7CUQ - chains A and D of the 4 polymer chains in the assembly; structure by electron microscopy, 2.64 A resolution.

== Chain A ==
Protein: Cytochrome bo(3) ubiquinol oxidase subunit 1
Organism: Escherichia coli
Notes: EC 7.1.1.3
UniProt: P0ABI8 (CYOB_ECOLI); residues 1-663 here = UniProt positions 1-663
Amino-acid sequence (663 residues; each row starts with the number of its first residue):
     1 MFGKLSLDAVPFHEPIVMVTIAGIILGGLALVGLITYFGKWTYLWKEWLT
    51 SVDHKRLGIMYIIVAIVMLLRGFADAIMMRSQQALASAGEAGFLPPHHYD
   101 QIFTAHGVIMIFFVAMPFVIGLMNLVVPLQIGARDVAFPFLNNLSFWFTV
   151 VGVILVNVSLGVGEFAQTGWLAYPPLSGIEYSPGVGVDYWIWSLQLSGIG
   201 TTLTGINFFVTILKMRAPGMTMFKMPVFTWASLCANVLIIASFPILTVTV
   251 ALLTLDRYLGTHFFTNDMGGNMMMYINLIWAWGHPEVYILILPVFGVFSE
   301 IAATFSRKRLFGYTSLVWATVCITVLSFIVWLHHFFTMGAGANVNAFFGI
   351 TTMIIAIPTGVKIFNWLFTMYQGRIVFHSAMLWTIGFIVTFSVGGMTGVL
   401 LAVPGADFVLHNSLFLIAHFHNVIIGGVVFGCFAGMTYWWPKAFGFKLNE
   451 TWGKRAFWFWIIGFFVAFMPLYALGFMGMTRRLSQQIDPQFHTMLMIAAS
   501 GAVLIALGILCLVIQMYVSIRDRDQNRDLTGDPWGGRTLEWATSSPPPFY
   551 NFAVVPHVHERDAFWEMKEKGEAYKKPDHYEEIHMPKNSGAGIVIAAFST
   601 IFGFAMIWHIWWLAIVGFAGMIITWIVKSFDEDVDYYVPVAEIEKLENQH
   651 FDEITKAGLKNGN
Disordered / not traced: 660-663
Metal / ion sites: heme Fe: His106, His421; Cu ion: His284, His333, His334; heme o Fe near His419 (its only coordinating residue here)
Residues lining bound ligands:
  - 1,2-Distearoyl-sn-glycerophosphoethanolamine (3PE), molecule 1: Leu31, Ile35, Lys40, Tyr43, Leu44, Trp48, Leu49, Arg56, Met60, Ile63, Val64, Val67, Phe146, Val150, Val153, Ile154, Ala443, Phe444, Pro546
  - 1,2-Distearoyl-sn-glycerophosphoethanolamine (3PE), molecule 2: Ile59, Ile62, Ile63, Ile66, Val67, Leu70, Leu122, Leu125, Gly435, Met436, Trp439, Trp440, Ala443, Phe444, Phe446, Val513, Met516, Ile520, Arg523, Arg527
  - 1,2-Distearoyl-sn-glycerophosphoethanolamine (3PE), molecule 3: Ala137, Phe138, Pro139, Phe140, Leu141, Leu144, Phe148, Trp192, Gln195, Leu196, Ile199, Thr202, Leu203, Phe602, Phe618, Met621, Trp625, Lys628
  - 1,2-Distearoyl-sn-glycerophosphoethanolamine (3PE), molecule 4: Thr247, Ala251, Phe618, Ile622, Trp625, Ile626, Lys628, Ser629
  - 1,2-Distearoyl-sn-glycerophosphoethanolamine (3PE), molecule 5: Ala251, Thr254, Leu255, Tyr258, Leu259, Phe602, Met606, His609, Trp611, Ile615, Phe618
  - heme (HEM): Phe73, Ala76, Met79, Arg80, Gln83, Phe103, Thr104, His106, Gly107, Met110, Ile111, Gly169, Trp170, Leu414, Ile417, Phe420, His421, Ile424, Ile425, Val429, Phe468, Thr480, Arg481, Arg482, Ala502, Ile505
  - heme o (HEO): Trp170, Trp280, His284, Val287, Tyr288, Leu290, Ile291, His333, His334, Thr352, Ile355, Ala356, Ile357, Thr359, Gly360, Ile363, Phe364, Phe391, Ser392, Gly395, Met396, Gly398, Val399, Leu401, Ala402, Asp407, Leu410, His411, Asn412, Leu416, His419, Phe420, Val423, Ile424, Arg481
  - Ubiquinone-8 (UQ8): Ile16, Val17, Thr20, Ile24, Val67, Met68, Leu70, Arg71, Ala74, Asp75, Met78, His98, Gln101, Ile102, Ala105, Val153, Ile154, Asn157, Val158, Leu160
Curated features (UniProtKB/Swiss-Prot):
  - binding site (ubiquinone-8): Arg71, Asp75, His98
  - binding site (heme b): His106, Trp170, His421, Arg481, Arg482
  - binding site (Cu(2+)): His284, His333, His334
  - binding site (Fe(II)-heme o): Tyr288, His411, His419
  - cross-link: His284 to Tyr288 (1'-histidyl-3'-tyrosine (His-Tyr))
  - mutagenesis: His54 (H54A: 50% quinol oxidase activity), Lys55 (K55Q: No effect), Arg71 (R71H: No quinol oxidase activity; R71Q/L: Abolishes quinol oxidase activity), Asp75 (D75E: Very similar to wild-type; D75H: No quinol oxidase activity, altered binding of a semiquinone intermediate at the QH site; D75N: Abolishes quinol oxidase activity), Arg80 (R80Q: Abolishes quinol oxidase activity), His98 (H98F: About 1% quinol oxidase activity; H98N: Abolishes enzyme activity), Gln101 (Q101N: Reduces quinol oxidase activity by 75%, decreased affinity for ubiquinol-1), Ile102 (I102W: No quinol oxidase activity), His106 (H106A: 2% quinol oxidase activity, loss of heme b, loss of heme o, loss of Cu(B)), Asp135 (D135N: Abolishes quinol oxidase activity), Tyr173 (Y173F: No effect), Asp188 (D188N: No effect), 15 further mutagenesis entries in UniProt
From the paper describing this entry:
  - catalytic residues: Glu14, His98 (proposed by the authors, not directly observed)

== Chain D ==
Protein: Cytochrome bo(3) ubiquinol oxidase subunit 4
Organism: Escherichia coli
UniProt: P0ABJ6 (CYOD_ECOLI); residue numbers follow UniProt; this construct covers 1-109
Amino-acid sequence (109 residues; each row starts with the number of its first residue):
     1 MSHSTDHSGASHGSVKTYMTGFILSIILTVIPFWMVMTGAASPAVILGTI
    51 LAMAVVQVLVHLVCFLHMNTKSDEGWNMTAFVFTVLIIAILVVGSIWIMW
   101 NLNYNMMMH
Disordered / not traced: 1-12

== Chain A / chain D interface ==
Residue-residue contacts - 33 pairs, chain A then chain D:
  Leu213(A) - Trp76(D)  hydrophobic
  Lys214(A) - Asp73(D)  salt bridge
  Met222(A) - Trp76(D)  hydrophobic
  Val237(A) - Phe83(D)  hydrophobic
  Ile245(A) - Leu91(D)  hydrophobic
  Asn271(A) - Met99(D)
  Asn271(A) - Asn103(D)  hydrogen bond
  Met273(A) - Met99(D)
  Met273(A) - Leu102(D)  hydrophobic
  Met273(A) - Asn103(D)
  Met274(A) - Met99(D)  hydrophobic
  Asn277(A) - Ser95(D)  hydrogen bond (side chain-backbone)
  Asn277(A) - Ile98(D)
  Asn277(A) - Met99(D)
  Phe328(A) - Ile87(D)  hydrophobic
  Phe328(A) - Ile90(D)
  Ile329(A) - Ile90(D)  hydrophobic
  Trp331(A) - Gly94(D)
  Trp331(A) - Ile98(D)  hydrophobic
  Leu332(A) - Ile98(D)  hydrophobic
  Met338(A) - Leu102(D)  hydrophobic
  Met338(A) - Met106(D)
  Gly339(A) - Asn105(D)
  Gly339(A) - Met106(D)
  Ala340(A) - Leu102(D)
  Ala340(A) - Asn105(D)
  Gly341(A) - Asn105(D)
  Asn343(A) - Trp97(D)
  Val344(A) - Trp97(D)  hydrophobic
  Val344(A) - Asn101(D)
  Phe347(A) - Trp97(D)  hydrophobic
  Phe348(A) - Trp97(D)  hydrophobic
  Phe348(A) - Ile98(D)  hydrophobic
Also at the interface, not in a pair above, chain A (23 interface residues in all): Ala241, Ala281

== Overview ==
23 residues of chain A and 16 residues of chain D are in contact, with 2 hydrogen bonds and 1 salt bridge.
Polar pairs include Lys214(A)-Asp73(D), Asn271(A)-Asn103(D) and Asn277(A)-Ser95(D). Chain A binds heme, heme
o, 5 copies of 1,2-Distearoyl-sn-glycerophosphoethanolamine and Ubiquinone-8. From the paper: catalytic
residues Glu14(A) and His98(A).
Chain A is Cytochrome bo(3) ubiquinol oxidase subunit 1 and chain D is Cytochrome bo(3) ubiquinol oxidase
subunit 4, both from Escherichia coli; the structure, 2.55-Angstrom Cryo-EM structure of Cytochrome bo3 from
Escherichia coli in Native Membrane, was determined by electron microscopy together with 7N9Z, 7CUB and 7CUW
from the same study.
